Entry 4HAV (X-ray diffraction, 2.00 A resolution); this record covers chains A and B of the 3 polymer chains in the assembly.

== Chain A ==
Protein: GTP-binding nuclear protein Ran
Organism: Homo sapiens
UniProt: P62826 (RAN_HUMAN); residues 1-216 here = UniProt positions 1-216
Sequence (216 residues; row label = number of the first residue in the row):
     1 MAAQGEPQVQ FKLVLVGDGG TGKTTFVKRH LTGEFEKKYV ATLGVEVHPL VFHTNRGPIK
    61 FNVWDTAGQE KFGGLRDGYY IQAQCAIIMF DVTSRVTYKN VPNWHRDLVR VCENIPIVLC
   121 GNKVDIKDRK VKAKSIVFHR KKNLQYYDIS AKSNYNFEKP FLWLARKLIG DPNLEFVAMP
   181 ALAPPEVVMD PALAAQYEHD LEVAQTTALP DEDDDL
Disordered / not traced: 1-8, 186-197
Curated features (UniProtKB/Swiss-Prot):
  - region: Lys-37 to Val-45 (Switch-I), Gly-68 to Gln-84 (Switch-II), Asp-211 to Leu-216 (Interaction with RANBP1)
  - binding site (GTP): Asp-18 to Thr-25, Glu-36 to Thr-42, Gly-68, Asn-122 to Asp-125, Ser-150 to Lys-152
  - site: Gln-69 (Essential for GTP hydrolysis)
  - modified residue: Ala-2 (N-acetylalanine), Thr-24 (Phosphothreonine), Lys-37 (N6-acetyllysine), Lys-60 (N6-acetyllysine), Lys-71 (N6-acetyllysine), Lys-99 (N6-acetyllysine), Lys-134 (N6-acetyllysine), Lys-159 (N6-acetyllysine)
  - cross-link (Glycyl lysine isopeptide (Lys-Gly)): Lys-71 (interchain with G-Cter in SUMO2), Lys-152 (interchain with G-Cter in SUMO2)
  - mutagenesis: Gly-19 (G19V: Blocks DNA replication; when associated with L-69), Thr-24 (T24L: Has low binding affinity for GTP and GDP. Almost completely abolishes interaction with BIRC5; T24N: Has low binding affinity for GTP and GDP. Decreases nuclear import of proteins and RNA ...), Thr-25 (T25A: Minor effect on the interaction with the alpha phosphate group of bound GTP), Lys-37 (K37Q: Mimics acetylation; enhances the nuclear export of RELA/p65; K37R: Decreased acetylation), Tyr-39 (Y39A: Abolishes steric hindrance that traps the essential Q-69 in an unreactive position, and causes slow GTP hydrolysis in wild-type ...), Gln-69 (Q69L: Strongly decreased GTPase activity. Probably locked in the GTP-bound form. Loss of interaction with NUTF2. Decreases nuclear location and leads to cytoplasmic location during interphase ...), Glu-70 (E70A: Strongly decreases the relase of bound GDP), Arg-76 (R76E: Probable loss of interaction with NUTF2. Loss of transport to the nucleus), Lys-134 (K134Q: Loss of normal mitotic chromosome segregation and defective mitotic spindle orientation; K134R: Loss of normal mitotic chromosome segregation and formation of sister chromatid bridges), Asp-211 to Leu-216 (No effect on GTPase activity. Abolishes interaction with RANBP1)
Bound ions: Mg2+: Thr-24, Thr-42 (together with GMP-PNP)
Residues lining bound ligands: GMP-PNP (GNP; phosphoaminophosphonic acid-guanylate ester): Gly-17, Asp-18, Gly-19, Gly-20, Thr-21, Gly-22, Lys-23, Thr-24, Thr-25, Phe-35, Glu-36, Lys-37, Lys-38, Tyr-39, Val-40, Ala-41, Thr-42, Thr-66, Ala-67, Gly-68, Gln-69, Asn-122, Lys-123, Asp-125, Ile-126, Ser-150, Ala-151, Lys-152

== Chain B ==
Protein: Ran-specific GTPase-activating protein 1
Organism: Saccharomyces cerevisiae
Notes: fragment: RanDB1
UniProt: P41920 (YRB1_YEAST); numbering as in UniProt (aligned over 62-201)
Sequence (140 residues; numbered 62 to 201; the number before each row is that of its first residue):
    62 DIHFEPVVHL EKVDVKTMEE DEEVLYKVRA KLFRFDKDAK EWKERGTGDC KFLKNKKTNK
   122 VRILMRRDKT LKICANHIIA PEYTLKPNVG SDRSWVYACT ADIAEGEAEA FTFAIRFGSK
   182 ENADKFKEEF EKAQEINKKA
Disordered / not traced: 62, 70-76, 201
Sequence notes: conflict Lys-98 (Ala in P41920)

== How chain A and chain B interact ==
Residue-residue contacts (92; chain A residue first):
  Arg-29(A) / Glu-105(B)  salt bridge
  His-30(A) / Arg-128(B)
  Leu-31(A) / Glu-166(B)
  Thr-32(A) / Arg-95(B)
  Thr-32(A) / Glu-105(B)
  Thr-32(A) / Arg-106(B)
  Thr-32(A) / Arg-128(B)  hydrogen bond (backbone-side chain)
  Gly-33(A) / Glu-105(B)
  Gly-33(A) / Arg-106(B)
  Gly-33(A) / Arg-128(B)
  Glu-34(A) / Lys-104(B)  salt bridge
  Glu-34(A) / Glu-105(B)  hydrogen bond (backbone-backbone)
  Leu-50(A) / Lys-133(B)
  Val-51(A) / Lys-133(B)  hydrogen bond (backbone-side chain)
  Phe-52(A) / Lys-133(B)
  Phe-157(A) / Asp-129(B)
  Phe-157(A) / Lys-130(B)
  Phe-157(A) / Thr-131(B)
  Glu-158(A) / Lys-130(B)
  Ala-178(A) / Arg-127(B)
  Ala-178(A) / Leu-132(B)  hydrophobic
  Met-179(A) / Arg-127(B)  hydrogen bond (backbone-side chain)
  Met-179(A) / Lys-133(B)
  Met-179(A) / Ile-134(B)
  Pro-180(A) / Lys-77(B)
  Pro-180(A) / Thr-78(B)
  Pro-180(A) / Met-79(B)  hydrophobic
  Pro-180(A) / Ile-134(B)
  Ala-181(A) / Thr-78(B)  hydrogen bond (backbone-backbone)
  Ala-181(A) / Met-79(B)
  Ala-181(A) / Arg-123(B)  hydrogen bond (backbone-side chain)
  Ala-181(A) / Leu-125(B)  hydrophobic
  Ala-181(A) / Arg-127(B)
  Ala-181(A) / Ile-134(B)  hydrophobic
  Ala-181(A) / Asn-137(B)
  Leu-182(A) / Met-79(B)  hydrophobic
  Leu-182(A) / Arg-123(B)  hydrogen bond (backbone-side chain)
  Leu-182(A) / Asn-137(B)  hydrogen bond (backbone-side chain)
  Leu-182(A) / Ile-164(B)
  Ala-183(A) / Ile-164(B)
  Pro-184(A) / Arg-123(B)
  Pro-184(A) / Asn-137(B)
  Pro-184(A) / His-138(B)
  Pro-184(A) / Ile-139(B)
  Pro-184(A) / Ile-164(B)  hydrophobic
  Pro-185(A) / Ala-162(B)  hydrophobic
  Pro-185(A) / Ile-164(B)
  Asp-200(A) / Lys-98(B)  salt bridge
  Leu-201(A) / Val-157(B)  hydrophobic
  Leu-201(A) / Thr-173(B)
  Val-203(A) / Phe-96(B)  hydrophobic
  Ala-204(A) / Phe-96(B)  hydrophobic
  Ala-204(A) / Trp-103(B)  hydrogen bond (backbone-side chain)
  Ala-204(A) / Asn-149(B)  hydrogen bond (backbone-side chain)
  Ala-204(A) / Thr-173(B)
  Gln-205(A) / Lys-147(B)
  Gln-205(A) / Pro-148(B)
  Gln-205(A) / Asn-149(B)  hydrogen bond (backbone-side chain)
  Gln-205(A) / Val-150(B)  hydrogen bond (backbone-backbone)
  Gln-205(A) / Val-157(B)
  Thr-206(A) / Val-150(B)
  Thr-207(A) / Phe-96(B)
  Thr-207(A) / Lys-101(B)
  Thr-207(A) / Trp-103(B)  hydrogen bond (backbone-side chain)
  Thr-207(A) / Asn-149(B)  hydrogen bond (backbone-side chain)
  Ala-208(A) / Trp-103(B)
  Ala-208(A) / Asn-149(B)
  Leu-209(A) / Phe-94(B)  hydrophobic
  Leu-209(A) / Trp-103(B)  hydrophobic
  Leu-209(A) / Asn-149(B)  hydrogen bond (backbone-side chain)
  Leu-209(A) / Ser-155(B)
  Leu-209(A) / Ala-175(B)  hydrophobic
  Leu-209(A) / Arg-177(B)
  Pro-210(A) / Phe-94(B)  hydrophobic
  Pro-210(A) / Trp-103(B)
  Pro-210(A) / Arg-177(B)  hydrogen bond (backbone-side chain)
  Asp-211(A) / Arg-177(B)  hydrogen bond (backbone-side chain)
  Glu-212(A) / Gly-151(B)
  Glu-212(A) / Ser-152(B)  hydrogen bond
  Glu-212(A) / Arg-154(B)  salt bridge
  Glu-212(A) / Arg-177(B)  salt bridge
  Asp-214(A) / Arg-154(B)  hydrogen bond (backbone-side chain)
  Asp-215(A) / Arg-154(B)  hydrogen bond (backbone-side chain)
  Asp-215(A) / Gly-179(B)
  Leu-216(A) / Arg-90(B)
  Leu-216(A) / Ala-91(B)
  Leu-216(A) / Lys-92(B)  hydrogen bond (backbone-side chain)
  Leu-216(A) / Thr-108(B)
  Leu-216(A) / Arg-154(B)  hydrogen bond (backbone-side chain)
  Leu-216(A) / Arg-177(B)  hydrogen bond (backbone-side chain)
  Leu-216(A) / Phe-178(B)
  Leu-216(A) / Gly-179(B)
Other interface residues (no listed pair), chain A (39 interface residues in all): Phe-35, Lys-38, Phe-176, Val-177, Asp-213
Other interface residues (no listed pair), chain B (51 interface residues in all): Glu-80, Glu-102, Tyr-158, Ala-159, Ala-169

== In short ==
Chain A and chain B form an interface of 39 and 51 residues respectively; the contacts include 23 hydrogen
bonds and 5 salt bridges. Among the polar pairs are Arg-29(A)/Glu-105(B), Glu-34(A)/Lys-104(B) and
Asp-200(A)/Lys-98(B). Ligands of chain A: GMP-PNP.
Chain A is GTP-binding nuclear protein Ran (Homo sapiens) and chain B is Ran-specific GTPase-activating
protein 1 (Saccharomyces cerevisiae); the structure, Crystal structure of CRM1 inhibitor Anguinomycin A in
complex with CRM1-Ran-RanBP1, was determined by X-ray diffraction together with 4HAU, 4HAW, 4HAX, 4HAY, 4HAZ,
4HB2, 4HB3 and 4HB4 from the same study.
